1FWH - chains B and C of the 3 polymer chains in the assembly; structure by X-ray diffraction, 2.00 A resolution.

== Chain B ==
Molecule: Urease
From: Klebsiella aerogenes
Notes: EC 3.5.1.5; engineered mutation(s): C(C 319)Y
UniProtKB: P18315 (URE2_KLEAE); numbering as in UniProt (aligned over 1-106)
Sequence (106 residues; numbered 1 to 106; the number before each row is that of its first residue):
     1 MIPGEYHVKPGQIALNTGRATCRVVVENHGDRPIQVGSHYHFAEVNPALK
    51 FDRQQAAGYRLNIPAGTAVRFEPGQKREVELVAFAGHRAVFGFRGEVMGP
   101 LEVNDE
Disordered / not traced: 102-106
UniProt features mapped onto this chain:
  - mutagenesis: His-39 (H39A: Reduces activity by 20% and reduces thermal stability above 50 degrees Celsius), His-41 (H41A: Reduces activity by 30% and reduces thermal stability above 50 degrees Celsius)

== Chain C ==
Molecule: Urease
From: Klebsiella aerogenes
Notes: EC 3.5.1.5
UniProtKB: P18314 (URE1_KLEAE); numbering as in UniProt (aligned over 1-567)
Sequence (567 residues; each row starts with the number of its first residue):
     1 MSNISRQAYADMFGPTVGDKVRLADTELWIEVEDDLTTYGEEVKFGGGKV
    51 IRDGMGQGQMLAADCVDLVLTNALIVDHWGIVKADIGVKDGRIFAIGKAG
   101 NPDIQPNVTIPIGAATEVIAAEGKIVTAGGIDTHIHWICPQQAEEALVSG
   151 VTTMVGGGTGPAAGTHATTCTPGPWYISRMLQAADSLPVNIGLLGKGNVS
   201 QPDALREQVAAGVIGLKIHEDWGATPAAIDCALTVADEMDIQVALHSDTL
   251 NESGFVEDTLAAIGGRTIHTFHTEGAGGGHAPDIITACAHPNILPSSTNP
   301 TLPYTLNTIDEHLDMLMVYHHLDPDIAEDVAFAESRIRRETIAAEDVLHD
   351 LGAFSLTSSDSQAMGRVGEVILRTWQVAHRMKVQRGALAEETGDNDNFRV
   401 KRYIAKYTINPALTHGIAHEVGSIEVGKLADLVVWSPAFFGVKPATVIKG
   451 GMIAIAPMGDINASIPTPQPVHYRPMFGALGSARHHCRLTFLSQAAAANG
   501 VAERLNLRSAIAVVKGCRTVQKADMVHNSLQPNITVDAQTYEVRVDGELI
   551 TSEPADVLPMAQRYFLF
Disordered / not traced: 1
Construct notes: modified residue (217); engineered mutation Tyr-319 (Cys in P18314)
Modified positions: Lys-217 (lysine nz-carboxylic acid; KCX)
UniProt features mapped onto this chain:
  - active site: His-320 (Proton donor)
  - binding site (Ni(2+)): His-134, His-136, Lys-217, His-246, His-272, Asp-360
  - binding site (substrate): His-219
  - modified residue: Lys-217 (N6-carboxylysine)
  - mutagenesis: His-134 (H134A: Abrogates activity and reduces binding to nickel ions), His-136 (H136A: Abrogates activity and reduces binding to nickel ions), Lys-217 (K217A/C/E: Reduces activity 8000-fold and abrogates binding to nickel ions), His-219 (H219A: Reduces activity 500-fold and increases KM 1000-fold. Resistant to inactivation by diethylpyrocarbonate and iodoacetamide; H219N/Q: Increases KM 100-fold; optimum pH is 6), Asp-221 (D221A: Reduces activity 1000-fold and increases KM 10-fold; D221N: Reduces activity 50-fold), His-246 (H246A: Abrogates activity and reduces binding to nickel ions), His-312 (H312A: Enhances thermal stability above 50 degrees Celsius), His-320 (H320A: Reduces activity 100000-fold, but increases KM only 3-fold; optimum pH is 6.75. Resistant to inactivation by diethylpyrocarbonate and iodoacetamide ...), Arg-336 (R336Q: Reduces activity 10000-fold, but has no effect on KM)
Metal / ion sites: Ni2+ site 1: His-134, His-136, Lys-217, Asp-360; Ni2+ site 2: Lys-217, His-246, His-272

== How chain B and chain C interact ==
Contacting residue pairs (81):
  Met-1(B) with Arg-22(C); Asp-25(C); Arg-563(C)
  Ile-2(B) with Arg-22(C)
  Pro-3(B) with Ala-24(C); Ala-438(C); Tyr-564(C)
  Gly-4(B) with Val-21(C); Arg-22(C); Ala-24(C), hydrogen bond (backbone-backbone); Pro-437(C); Ala-438(C)
  Glu-5(B) with Val-21(C); Arg-22(C), salt bridge; Trp-29(C)
  Tyr-6(B) with Pro-15(C); Lys-20(C); Val-21(C), hydrophobic; Gly-123(C)
  His-7(B) with Asp-19(C); Lys-20(C), hydrogen bond (backbone-backbone); Trp-29(C)
  Val-8(B) with Arg-6(C); Gln-7(C); Ala-10(C), hydrophobic; Asp-19(C)
  Lys-9(B) with Arg-6(C); Val-17(C); Asp-19(C), hydrogen bond (backbone-side chain)
  Gly-11(B) with Ser-5(C); Arg-6(C), hydrogen bond (backbone-backbone)
  Gln-12(B) with Asn-3(C), hydrogen bond; Ile-4(C)
  Ile-13(B) with Asn-3(C); Ile-4(C), hydrogen bond (backbone-backbone); Arg-6(C); Tyr-39(C), hydrophobic
  Ala-14(B) with Ser-2(C); Tyr-39(C)
  Leu-15(B) with Ser-2(C), hydrogen bond (backbone-backbone); Tyr-39(C); Gly-40(C)
  Asn-16(B) with Tyr-39(C), hydrogen bond (backbone-backbone); Gly-40(C)
  Arg-19(B) with Glu-41(C), salt bridge
  Gly-37(B) with Gly-48(C); Arg-52(C)
  His-39(B) with Gly-40(C); Glu-41(C), salt bridge; Val-50(C); Met-55(C)
  Tyr-40(B) with Met-55(C), hydrophobic
  Arg-60(B) with Gly-40(C); Glu-41(C), salt bridge
  Asn-62(B) with Ser-2(C), hydrogen bond (side chain-backbone)
  Pro-64(B) with Ser-2(C)
  Ala-65(B) with Phe-13(C); Gly-40(C); Glu-42(C); Val-50(C), hydrophobic
  Gly-66(B) with Lys-49(C), hydrogen bond (backbone-side chain); Val-50(C)
  Thr-67(B) with Met-12(C)
  Phe-84(B) with Ile-104(C), hydrophobic
  Ala-85(B) with Asp-103(C); Ile-104(C), hydrogen bond (backbone-backbone); Pro-106(C)
  Gly-86(B) with Pro-102(C); Ile-104(C); Gln-105(C)
  His-87(B) with Pro-102(C), hydrogen bond (backbone-backbone); Asp-103(C), salt bridge
  Arg-88(B) with Asp-103(C), hydrogen bond (backbone-backbone)
  Ala-89(B) with Asp-103(C), hydrogen bond (backbone-backbone); Ile-104(C)
  Phe-91(B) with Gly-54(C); Gln-59(C); Asp-103(C)
  Gly-92(B) with Asp-53(C)
  Phe-93(B) with Gly-54(C); Met-55(C), hydrophobic
Interface residues without a listed pair, chain B (37 interface residues in all): Pro-10, Ser-38, Ile-63
Interface residues without a listed pair, chain C (43 interface residues in all): Tyr-9, Gly-18, Lys-44

== Overview ==
37 residues of chain B face 43 of chain C across their interface; the contacts include 14 hydrogen bonds and 5
salt bridges. Polar pairs include Glu-5(B)/Arg-22(C), Arg-19(B)/Glu-41(C) and His-39(B)/Glu-41(C).
Here chain B is Urease and chain C is Urease, both from Klebsiella aerogenes. Entry 1FWH (Klebsiella aerogenes
urease, C319Y variant) was determined by X-ray diffraction together with 1FWA, 1FWB, 1FWC, 1FWD, 1FWE, 1FWF,
1FWG and 1FWJ from the same study.
